PDB entry 4I7Z | X-ray diffraction, 2.80 A resolution | chains C and H of the 8 polymer chains in the assembly

# Chain C
Name: Apocytochrome f
Organism: Mastigocladus laminosus
UniProt: P83793 (CYF_MASLA); residues 1-289 here correspond to UniProt positions 45-333 (UniProt number = residue number + 44)
Chain sequence (289 residues; each row starts with the number of its first residue):
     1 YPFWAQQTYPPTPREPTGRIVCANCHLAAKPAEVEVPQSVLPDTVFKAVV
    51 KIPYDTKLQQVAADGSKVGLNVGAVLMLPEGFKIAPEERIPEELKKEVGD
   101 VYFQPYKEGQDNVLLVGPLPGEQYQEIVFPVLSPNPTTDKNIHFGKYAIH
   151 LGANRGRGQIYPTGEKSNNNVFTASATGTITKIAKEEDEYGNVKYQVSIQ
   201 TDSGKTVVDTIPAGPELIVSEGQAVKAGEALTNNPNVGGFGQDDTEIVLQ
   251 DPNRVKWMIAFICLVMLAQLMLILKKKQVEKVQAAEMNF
Not modelled in the structure: 289
Sequence notes: engineered mutation Pro-11 (Glu55 in P83793)
Swiss-Prot annotation at these positions:
  - binding site (heme): Tyr-1, Cys-22, Cys-25, His-26
Bound ions: heme Fe: Tyr-1, His-26; Cd2+: His-143 (shared with 1 residue of chain A)
Small-molecule neighbours:
  - 1E2 ((2S)-3-(acetyloxy)-2-hydroxypropyl 6-deoxy-6-sulfo-beta-D-glucopyranoside): Lys-275, Gln-278, Val-279
  - heme (HEM): Tyr-1, Pro-2, Trp-4, Ala-5, Thr-8, Tyr-9, Cys-22, Cys-25, His-26, Gln-60, Gly-69, Leu-70, Asn-71, Val-72, Gly-73, Ala-74, Val-75, Val-116, Pro-118, Gly-152, Asn-154, Gly-156, Arg-157, Gly-158, Gln-159, Ile-160, Tyr-161, Pro-162
  - OZ2 ((2R)-3-{[(R)-{[(2S)-2,3-dihydroxypropyl]oxy}(hydroxy)phosphoryl]oxy}-2-[(6Z)-tridec-6-enoyloxy]propyl (9Z)-octadec-9-enoate), molecule 1: Val-36, Pro-37, Gln-38
  - OZ2, molecule 2: Asp-251, Asn-253, Arg-254, Trp-257, Met-258, Ala-260, Phe-261, Leu-264

# Chain H
Name: Cytochrome b6-f complex subunit 8
Organism: Mastigocladus laminosus
UniProt: P83798 (PETN_MASLA); numbering as in UniProt (aligned over 1-29)
Chain sequence (29 residues; row label = number of the first residue in the row):
     1 MEIDVLGWVALLVVFTWSIAMVVWGRNGL
Not modelled in the structure: 1
Small-molecule neighbours:
  - beta-carotene (BCR): Ser-18, Ile-19, Val-22
  - OZ2 ((2R)-3-{[(R)-{[(2S)-2,3-dihydroxypropyl]oxy}(hydroxy)phosphoryl]oxy}-2-[(6Z)-tridec-6-enoyloxy]propyl (9Z)-octadec-9-enoate): Val-5, Trp-8, Leu-11, Leu-12, Phe-15

# Chain C / chain H interface
Residue-residue contacts - 23 pairs, chain C then chain H:
  Gln-38(C) with Trp-8(H), hydrogen bond
  Leu-41(C) with Asp-4(H)
  Val-255(C) with Ile-3(H); Gly-7(H)
  Met-258(C) with Gly-7(H)
  Ile-262(C) with Val-14(H), hydrophobic
  Met-266(C) with Val-13(H), hydrophobic; Val-14(H), hydrophobic; Trp-17(H), hydrogen bond (backbone-side chain)
  Gln-269(C) with Trp-17(H); Ser-18(H), hydrogen bond
  Leu-270(C) with Trp-17(H), hydrophobic; Met-21(H), hydrophobic
  Ile-273(C) with Met-21(H); Trp-24(H), hydrophobic; Gly-25(H)
  Leu-274(C) with Trp-24(H), hydrophobic
  Lys-276(C) with Gly-25(H), hydrogen bond (side chain-backbone); Arg-26(H)
  Lys-277(C) with Trp-24(H), hydrogen bond (side chain-backbone); Gly-25(H), hydrogen bond (side chain-backbone); Asn-27(H)
  Glu-280(C) with Gly-25(H)
Other interface residues (no listed pair), chain C (17 interface residues in all): Ser-39, Gln-250, Pro-252, Ile-259
Other interface residues (no listed pair), chain H (15 interface residues in all): Leu-6, Ala-10

# Summary
17 residues of chain C and 15 residues of chain H are in contact; the contacts include 6 hydrogen bonds. Polar
contacts include Gln-38(C)/Trp-8(H), Met-266(C)/Trp-17(H) and Gln-269(C)/Ser-18(H). One compound OZ2 molecule
is bound between chain C and chain H.
Here chain C is Apocytochrome f and chain H is Cytochrome b6-f complex subunit 8, both from Mastigocladus
laminosus. Entry 4I7Z (Crystal structure of cytochrome b6f in DOPG, with disordered Rieske Iron-Sulfur Protein
soluble domain) was determined by X-ray diffraction.
